PDB entry 8A76 | X-ray diffraction, 1.50 A resolution | chains A and B

[Chain A (and B)]
Name: Metallo-beta-lactamase NDM-1
Organism: Pseudomonas aeruginosa
Notes: chain B of this document is another copy of the same molecule, construct and numbering; everything in this record applies to it too
UniProtKB: M4JT39 (M4JT39_PSEAI); aligned to UniProt positions 24-264 over residues 30-270 (the alignment contains insertions or deletions, so no single offset holds)
Sequence (241 residues; each row starts with the number of its first residue):
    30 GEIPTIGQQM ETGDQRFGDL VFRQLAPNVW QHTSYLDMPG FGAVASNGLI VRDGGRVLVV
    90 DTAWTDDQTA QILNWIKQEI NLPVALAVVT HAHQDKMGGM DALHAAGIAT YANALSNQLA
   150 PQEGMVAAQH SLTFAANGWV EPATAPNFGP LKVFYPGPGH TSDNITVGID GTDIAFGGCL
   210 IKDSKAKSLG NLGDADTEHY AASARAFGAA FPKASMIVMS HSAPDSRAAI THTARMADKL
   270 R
Unresolved in the structure: 30-39
Metal / ion sites: Ca2+ site 1: Asp95, Asp130; Zn2+ site 1: His120, His122, His189 (together with L82); Zn2+ site 2: Asp124, Cys208, His250 (together with L82); Ca2+ site 2: Glu152, Asp223 (shared with Glu227(B) of chain B); Ca2+ site 3: Glu227 (shared with Glu152(B), Asp223(B) of chain B)
Small-molecule neighbours: L82 ((2S)-2-[bis(pyridin-2-ylmethyl)amino]-5-(3-phenyl-5-sulfanylidene-1H-1,2,4-triazol-4-yl)pentanoic acid): Leu65, Met67, Phe70, Val73, Trp93, His120, His122, Gln123, Asp124, His189, Cys208, Lys211, Ser217, Gly219, Asn220, His250
From the paper describing this entry:
  - binding site for L82: Leu65, Met67, Phe70, Val73, Trp93, Lys211, Asn220
  - Zn2+ coordination: His122, Asp124
  - conformationally variable residues (order/disorder transition): Asp66 to Gly71

[Interface between chain A and chain B]
Contacting residue pairs (41; chain A residue first):
  Ala143(A) with Phe163(B); Ala165(B)
  Leu144(A) with Tyr184(B)
  Asn146(A) with Ala165(B)
  Gln147(A) with Ala165(B); Gly167(B); Tyr184(B), hydrogen bond (side chain-backbone); Pro185(B); Gly186(B)
  Leu148(A) with Pro187(B); His228(B)
  Gln151(A) with His228(B); Ala231(B)
  Glu152(A) with Glu227(B); His228(B), salt bridge
  Ser160(A) with Ala165(B)
  Thr162(A) with Thr162(B); Phe163(B)
  Phe163(A) with Ala143(B); Thr162(B)
  Ala165(A) with Ala143(B); Asn146(B); Gln147(B); Ser160(B)
  Gly167(A) with Gln147(B)
  Tyr184(A) with Leu144(B); Gln147(B), hydrogen bond (backbone-side chain)
  Pro185(A) with Gln147(B)
  Gly186(A) with Gln147(B)
  Pro187(A) with Leu144(B); Leu148(B)
  Ser191(A) with Ser191(B), hydrogen bond
  Asp223(A) with Glu227(B)
  Glu227(A) with Gln151(B); Glu152(B); Asp223(B)
  His228(A) with Leu148(B); Gln151(B); Glu152(B), salt bridge; Asp223(B)
  Ala231(A) with Gln151(B)
Interface residues without a listed pair, chain A (23 interface residues in all): Ala164, Glu170
Interface residues without a listed pair, chain B (22 interface residues in all): Ala164

[Summary]
Chain A and chain B form an interface of 23 and 22 residues respectively; the contacts include 3 hydrogen
bonds and 2 salt bridges. Polar pairs include Glu152(A)-His228(B), Gln147(A)-Tyr184(B) and
Ser191(A)-Ser191(B). The paper reports a binding site for L82 at Leu65(A), Met67(A) and Phe70(A) among others;
Zn2+ coordination by His122(A) and Asp124(A).
Both chains are Metallo-beta-lactamase NDM-1 (Pseudomonas aeruginosa). Entry 8A76 (Metallo-beta-lactamase
NDM-1 in complex with 1,2,4-Triazole-3-thione compound 26) was determined by X-ray diffraction, deposited
together with 8A4M.
